PDB entry 5C15 | X-ray diffraction, 1.57 A resolution | chain A

== Chain A ==
Protein: Gene 2 protein
Organism: Enterobacteria phage Sf6
Notes: fragment: nuclease domain
Reference sequence: Q716H3 (Q716H3_BPSFV); residues 213-470 here = UniProt positions 213-470
Sequence (278 residues; each row starts with the number of its first residue):
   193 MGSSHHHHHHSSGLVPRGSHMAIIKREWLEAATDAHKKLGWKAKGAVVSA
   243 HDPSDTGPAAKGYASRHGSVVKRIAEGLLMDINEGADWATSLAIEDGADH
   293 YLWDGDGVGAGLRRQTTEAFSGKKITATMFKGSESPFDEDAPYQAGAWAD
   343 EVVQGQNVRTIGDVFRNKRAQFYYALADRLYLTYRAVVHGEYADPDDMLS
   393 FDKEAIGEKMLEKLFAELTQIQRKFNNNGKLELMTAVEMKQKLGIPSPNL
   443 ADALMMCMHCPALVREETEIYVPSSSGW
Unresolved in the structure: 193-212, 249-251, 337-350, 454-470
Differences from the reference sequence: expression tag (193-212); engineered mutation Ala251 (Asp in Q716H3), Gln348 (Asp in Q716H3), Ala428 (Lys in Q716H3)
Bound ions: Mn2+ site 1: Asp244, Asn441, Asp444; Mn2+ site 2 near Asp296 (its only coordinating residue here)
From the paper describing this entry:
  - Mn2+ coordination: Asp244, Asp296, Asn441, Asp444
  - conformationally variable residues (side-chain flip): Asn441

== Summary ==
The Mn2+ site 1 is built by Asp244, Asn441 and Asp444. The paper reports Mn2+ coordination by Asp244, Asp296
and Asn441 among others; conformational variability at Asn441.
Chain A is Gene 2 protein (Enterobacteria phage Sf6); the structure, K428A mutant nuclease domain of the large
terminase subunit gp2 of bacterial virus Sf6 with Manganese, was determined by X-ray diffraction together with
5C10, 5C12, 5C2D and 5C2F from the same study.
